9C4H - chains F and X of the 17 polymer chains in the assembly; structure by electron microscopy, 8.60 A resolution (very low resolution: no residue pairs are listed; an interface is given only as per-side residue counts).

[Chain F]
Molecule: Nucleoprotein
Organism: Influenza D virus
UniProt: K9LG94 (K9LG94_9ORTO); residues 1-552 here = UniProt positions 1-552
Amino-acid sequence (552 residues; numbered 1 to 552; the number before each row is that of its first residue):
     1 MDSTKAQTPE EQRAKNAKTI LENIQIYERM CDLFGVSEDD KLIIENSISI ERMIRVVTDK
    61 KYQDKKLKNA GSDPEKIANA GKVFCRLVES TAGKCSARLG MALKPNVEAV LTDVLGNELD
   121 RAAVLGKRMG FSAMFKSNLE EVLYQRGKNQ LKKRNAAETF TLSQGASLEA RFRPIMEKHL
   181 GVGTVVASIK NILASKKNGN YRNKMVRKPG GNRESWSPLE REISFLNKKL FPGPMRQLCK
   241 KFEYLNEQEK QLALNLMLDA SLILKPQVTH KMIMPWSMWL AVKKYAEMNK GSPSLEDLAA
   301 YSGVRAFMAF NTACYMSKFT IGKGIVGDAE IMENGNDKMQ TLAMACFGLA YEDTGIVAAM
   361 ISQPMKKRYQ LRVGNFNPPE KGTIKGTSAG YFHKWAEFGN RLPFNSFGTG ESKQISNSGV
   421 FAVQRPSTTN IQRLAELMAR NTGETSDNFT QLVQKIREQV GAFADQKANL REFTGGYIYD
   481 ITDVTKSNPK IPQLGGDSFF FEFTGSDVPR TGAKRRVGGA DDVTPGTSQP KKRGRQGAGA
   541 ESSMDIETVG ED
Unresolved in the structure: 1-7, 497-552

[Chain X]
Molecule: viral RNA
Organism: Influenza D virus
Sequence (868 nucleotides; each row starts with the number of its first residue; note: 275 numbers in that range are skipped by the numbering (no residue carries them; nothing is unmodelled there)):
    26 UUUUUUUUUU UUUUUUUUUU
    51 UUUUUUUUUU UUUUUUUUUU
    76 UUUUUUUUUU UUUUUUUUUU
   101 UUUUUUUUUU UUUUUUUUUU
   126 UUUUUUUUUU UUUUUUUUUU
   151 UUUUUUUUUU UUUUUUUUUU
   176 UUUUUUUUUU UUUUUUUUUU
   201 UUUUUUUUUU UUUUUUUUUU
   426 UUUUUUUUUU UUUUUUUUUU
   451 UUUUUUUUUU UUUUUUUUUU
   476 UUUUUUUUUU UUUUUUUUUU
   501 UUUUUUUUUU UUUUUUUUUU
   526 UUUUUUUUUU UUUUUUUUUU
   551 UUUUUUUUUU UUUUUUUUUU
   576 UUUUUUUUUU UUUUUUUUUU
   601 UUUUUUUUUU UUUUUUUUUU UUUUUUUUUU UUUUUUUUUU UUUUUUUUUU UUUUUUUUUU
   661 UUUUUUUUUU UUUUUUUUUU UUUUUUUUUU UUUUUUUUUU UUUUUUUUUU UUUUUUUUUU
   721 UUUUUUUUUU UUUUUUUUUU UUUUUUUUUU UUUUUUUUUU UUUUUUUUUU UUUUUUUUUU
   781 UUUUUUUUUU UUUUUUUUUU UUUUUUUUUU UUUUUUUUUU UUUUUUUUUU UUUUUUUUUU
   841 UUUUUUUUUU UUUUUUUUUU UUUUUUUUUU UUUUUUUUUU UUUUUUUUUU UUUUUUUUUU
   901 UUUUUUUUUU UUUUUUUUUU UUUUUUUUUU UUUUUUUUUU UUUUUUUUUU UUUUUUUUUU
   961 UUUUUUUUUU UUUUUUUUUU UUUUUUUUUU UUUUUUUUUU UUUUUUUUUU UUUUUUUUUU
  1021 UUUUUUUUUU UUUUUUUUUU UUUUUUUUUU UUUUUUUUUU UUUUUUUUUU UUUUUUUUUU
  1081 UUUUUUUUUU UUUUUUUUUU UUUUUUUUUU UUUUUUUUUU UUUUUUUUUU UUUUUUUUUU
  1141 UUUUUUUUUU UUUUUUUUUU UUUUUUUU
Unresolved in the structure: 621-1168

[Chain F / chain X interface]
At this resolution (9 A) residue pairs are not listed: 41 residues of chain F and 20 of chain X lie at the interface.

[In short]
Chain F and chain X form an interface of 41 and 20 residues respectively.
Chain F is Nucleoprotein and chain X is viral RNA, both from Influenza D virus; the structure, Double helical
structure of influenza D RNP complex, was determined by electron microscopy (same publication as 9BWV, 9BWZ,
9BX0, 9BX1 and 9BX4).
